Entry 8R2G (X-ray diffraction, 3.45 A resolution); this record covers chains F and G of the 15 polymer chains in the assembly.

[Chain F (and G)]
Protein: Meiotic recombination protein DMC1/LIM15 homolog
Organism: Homo sapiens
Notes: chain G of this document is another copy of the same molecule, construct and numbering; everything in this record applies to it too
UniProtKB: Q14565 (DMC1_HUMAN); residue numbers follow UniProt; this construct covers 83-340
Sequence (261 residues; each row starts with the number of its first residue):
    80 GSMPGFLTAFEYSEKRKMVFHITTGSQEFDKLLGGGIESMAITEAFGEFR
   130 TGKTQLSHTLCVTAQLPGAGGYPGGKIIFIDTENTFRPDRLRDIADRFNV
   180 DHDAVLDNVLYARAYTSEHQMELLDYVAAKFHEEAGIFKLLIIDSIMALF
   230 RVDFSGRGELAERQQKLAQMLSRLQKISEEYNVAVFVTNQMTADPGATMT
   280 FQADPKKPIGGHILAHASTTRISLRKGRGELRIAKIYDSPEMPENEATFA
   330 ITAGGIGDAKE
Disordered / not traced: 80-82, 272-286, 336-340 (chain G: 80-82, 272-286, 337-340)
Construct notes: expression tag (80-82)
From the paper describing this entry:
  - mutagenesis - F85E, V179E: unchanged binding to BRC4
  - mutagenesis - V179E: decreased binding to Ex14
  - self-association interface (contacts with another copy of this molecule): F85
  - mutagenesis - F85E: abolished binding to Breast cancer type 2 susceptibility protein

[Chain F / chain G interface]
Residue-residue contacts (40):
  I157(F) - F85(G)  hydrophobic
  T161(F) - H295(G)  hydrogen bond (backbone-side chain)
  N163(F) - Y91(G)
  N163(F) - M119(G)
  N163(F) - T298(G)  hydrogen bond
  F165(F) - Y91(G)
  R166(F) - R95(G)
  P167(F) - A88(G)
  P167(F) - Y91(G)
  P167(F) - S92(G)
  R171(F) - S92(G)  hydrogen bond
  R171(F) - K96(G)
  D182(F) - F89(G)
  L185(F) - T87(G)
  L185(F) - A88(G)  hydrogen bond (backbone-backbone)
  L185(F) - F89(G)
  V188(F) - L86(G)
  V188(F) - T87(G)
  V188(F) - A88(G)  hydrogen bond (backbone-backbone)
  L189(F) - F85(G)
  L189(F) - L86(G)
  Y190(F) - F85(G)
  Y190(F) - L86(G)  hydrogen bond (backbone-backbone)
  Y190(F) - Y91(G)
  A191(F) - G84(G)
  A191(F) - F85(G)  hydrophobic
  R192(F) - Q254(G)
  R192(F) - E258(G)  salt bridge
  Y194(F) - Q254(G)
  Y194(F) - E258(G)  hydrogen bond
  Y205(F) - P83(G)  hydrophobic
  V206(F) - F85(G)  hydrophobic
  A227(F) - H295(G)
  L228(F) - H295(G)
  R230(F) - H291(G)
  V231(F) - H291(G)
  V231(F) - I292(G)
  V231(F) - H295(G)
  S234(F) - H291(G)
  E238(F) - A240(G)
Also at the interface, not in a pair above, chain F (27 interface residues in all): E162, L170, D186, L202
Also at the interface, not in a pair above, chain G (23 interface residues in all): E93, Q243, A247, K255

[In short]
27 residues of chain F and 23 residues of chain G are in contact; the contacts include 7 hydrogen bonds and 1
salt bridge. Among the polar pairs are R192(F)-E258(G), T161(F)-H295(G) and N163(F)-T298(G). From the paper:
V179E of chain F reduces binding to Ex14; a self-association interface involving F85(F).
Both chains are Meiotic recombination protein DMC1/LIM15 homolog (Homo sapiens). Entry 8R2G (Crystal structure
of a BRCA2-DMC1 complex) was determined by X-ray diffraction together with 6R3P from the same study.
